PDB entry 7Q2Y | electron microscopy, 3.00 A resolution | chains B and D of the 6 polymer chains in the assembly

Chain B:
Protein: Structural maintenance of chromosomes protein 4
Source organism: Saccharomyces cerevisiae S288C
UniProt: Q12267 (SMC4_YEAST); numbering as in UniProt (aligned over 1-1418)
Amino-acid sequence (1418 residues; row label = number of the first residue in the row):
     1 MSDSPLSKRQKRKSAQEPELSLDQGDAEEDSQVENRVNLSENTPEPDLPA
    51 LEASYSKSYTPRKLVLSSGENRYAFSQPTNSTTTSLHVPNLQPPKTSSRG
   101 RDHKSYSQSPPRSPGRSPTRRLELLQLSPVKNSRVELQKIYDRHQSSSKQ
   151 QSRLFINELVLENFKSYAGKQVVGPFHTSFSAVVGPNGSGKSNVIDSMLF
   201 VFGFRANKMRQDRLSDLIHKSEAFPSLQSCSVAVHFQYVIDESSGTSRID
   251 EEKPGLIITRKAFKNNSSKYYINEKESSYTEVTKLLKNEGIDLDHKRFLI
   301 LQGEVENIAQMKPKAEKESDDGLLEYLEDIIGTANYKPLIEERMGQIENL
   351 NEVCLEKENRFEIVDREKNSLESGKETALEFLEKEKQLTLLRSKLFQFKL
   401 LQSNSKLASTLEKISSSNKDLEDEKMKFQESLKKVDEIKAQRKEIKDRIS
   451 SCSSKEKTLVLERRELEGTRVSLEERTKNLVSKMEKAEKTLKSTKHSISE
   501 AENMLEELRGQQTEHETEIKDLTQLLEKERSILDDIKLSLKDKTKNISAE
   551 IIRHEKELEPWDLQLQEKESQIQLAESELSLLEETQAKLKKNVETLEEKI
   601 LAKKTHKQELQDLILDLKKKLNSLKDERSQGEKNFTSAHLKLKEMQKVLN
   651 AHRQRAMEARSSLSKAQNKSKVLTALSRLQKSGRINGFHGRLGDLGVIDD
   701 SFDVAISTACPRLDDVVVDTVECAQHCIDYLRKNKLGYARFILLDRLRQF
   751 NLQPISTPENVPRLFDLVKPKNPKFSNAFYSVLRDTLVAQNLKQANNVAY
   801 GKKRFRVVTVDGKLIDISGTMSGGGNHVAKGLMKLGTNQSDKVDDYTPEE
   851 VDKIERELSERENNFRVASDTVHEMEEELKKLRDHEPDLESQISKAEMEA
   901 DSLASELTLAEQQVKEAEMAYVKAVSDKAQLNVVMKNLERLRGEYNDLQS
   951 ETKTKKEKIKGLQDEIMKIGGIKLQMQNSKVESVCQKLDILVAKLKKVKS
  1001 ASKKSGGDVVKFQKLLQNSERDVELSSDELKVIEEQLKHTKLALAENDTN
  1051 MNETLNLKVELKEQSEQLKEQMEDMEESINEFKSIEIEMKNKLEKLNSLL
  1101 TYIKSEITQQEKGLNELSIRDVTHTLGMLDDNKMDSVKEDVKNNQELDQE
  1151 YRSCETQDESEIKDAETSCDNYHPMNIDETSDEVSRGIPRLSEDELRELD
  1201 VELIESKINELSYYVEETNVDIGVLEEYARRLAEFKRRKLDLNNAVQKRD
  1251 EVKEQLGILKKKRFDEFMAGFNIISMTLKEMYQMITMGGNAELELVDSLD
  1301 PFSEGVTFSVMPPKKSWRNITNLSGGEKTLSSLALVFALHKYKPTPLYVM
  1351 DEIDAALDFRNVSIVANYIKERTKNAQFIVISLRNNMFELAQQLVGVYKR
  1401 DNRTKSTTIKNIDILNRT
Disordered / not traced: 1-125, 145-150, 351-1245, 1415-1418
Bound ions: Mg2+: Ser192 (together with ADP)
Small-molecule neighbours:
  - ADP (adenosine-5'-diphosphate), molecule 1: Lys165, Ser166, Pro186, Asn187, Gly188, Ser189, Gly190, Lys191, Ser192, Asn193, Arg210, Gln211, Asp216, Leu217, Ile218, His219, Lys220, Lys1399
  - ADP, molecule 2: Lys1315, Arg1318, Asn1322, Leu1323, Ser1324, Glu1327
  - beryllium trifluoride (BEF), molecule 1: Asn187, Gly188, Lys191, Ser192, Gln302, Leu1383
  - beryllium trifluoride (BEF), molecule 2: Ser1324, Gly1325, Gly1326, Glu1327, Ala1356

Chain D:
Protein: Condensin complex subunit 1
Source organism: Saccharomyces cerevisiae S288C
UniProt: Q06156 (CND1_YEAST); residue numbers follow UniProt; this construct covers 1-1176
Amino-acid sequence (1176 residues; row label = number of the first residue in the row):
     1 MSGFSLSEYLTKFQTTDRESYPRLQDPSRELNVIIDQLAVSPEQIDASPD
    51 SLEALIDLCHDFPHLTPKLQTQLSYLISSSLSNLSKDIKANLSSNVNFTE
   101 IGGLIPQWKRHLEEYGYLIQVLLTFLQDELHKVSSQSTNLNRSAKNSKND
   151 SANVELFKRDCNQMENLLESITKLLEINLSKIFQTTPEKDLFIGLFTRPL
   201 FVLLEIEPVTKVSSLKMFIQRILAMCVKNHGQSSSIQSSLMTNLTYFLHL
   251 SVFNAELLKLLNDEYNYPQLTEDILKEISTRVFNAKDTTGPKAISNFLIK
   301 LSELSPGIMLRQMNLVITLLNNSSITLRCSVVEACGNIVAELAQDPQTME
   351 HYKQQIAVLIELLEERFQDSNPYVRTKAIQGCSKICDLSSKFNKSKAKFT
   401 SLAVRSLQDRSSLVRRNSVKLLSKLLLKHPFKAIHGSQLRLSEWEEYLKG
   451 SESQLNSTLKKVESQETLNDTIERSLIEEEVEQDEGQCRTELEGSFNKSA
   501 ELSRIENEVENINATNTSVLMKLKLMIVYYKDAISFIKEIHKSIELISNL
   551 LFSKNRNEVLESMDFLVLADAFDIELSEFGIKKMLHLVWMKGTNDEGTSI
   601 SVHLIECYKQLFLTAPDSCNMQEKAAHIAKNLINLSIGASIADLASLEQL
   651 LGMMYEQKLIDQHVINILWAIYNSASKASMQKEQNVNNRDSEKGFSKEQI
   701 HGSIIILGMLSLADNEIALKGLESLLNIGLGAVGLKDLTLCRYSCLALER
   751 MVPKRSTIITKAINQELEDVAVKKLYAIIINYTKDNEYYPMCEQALSALF
   801 TISSKPDILATDLIREKTMMTFGKPEEEDSILSLEQSSRVVSLSQLLFIV
   851 GQVAIKTLVYLEKCEAEFKKRKIEAETRNGKVKNQGADVTNTTQDNGGDK
   901 ELEMIGGTNEDDFTDAIQFVKENELLFGEKSILGKFCPIVEEIVSNSSRF
   951 SDPMLQRTATLCLEKLMCLSSKYCEKSLPLLITVMEKSPDPTIRSNAVLG
  1001 LGDMAVCFNNLVDENTDYLYRRLHDENLMVQRTCLMTVTFLILAGQVKVK
  1051 GQLGEMAKCLDNPDQGISDMCRLFFTELASKDNAIYNGFIDIFSNLSSDD
  1101 LLGKESFKKIIKFLLTFIDKERHQKQLNEKLVGRLRKCETQKQWDDIAFV
  1151 LNNLPYKNEDVTALLEQGFKVVSAKE
Disordered / not traced: 1-5, 17-25, 40-49, 93-101, 136-152, 456-516, 592-598, 677-693, 754-762, 825-836, 875-908, 1167-1176

How chain B and chain D interact:
Contacting residue pairs (33):
  Gln126(B) with Thr983(D)
  Leu127(B) with Thr983(D)
  Ser128(B) with Ile982(D); Thr983(D)
  Pro129(B) with Tyr1018(D), hydrogen bond (backbone-side chain)
  Val130(B) with Pro979(D), hydrophobic; Asn1015(D)
  Lys131(B) with Glu1014(D); Asn1015(D), hydrogen bond (backbone-side chain)
  Asn132(B) with Glu975(D), hydrogen bond; Glu1014(D)
  Ser133(B) with Glu1014(D)
  Arg134(B) with Glu975(D), salt bridge
  Lys1279(B) with Asp1013(D), salt bridge
  Gln1283(B) with Asn1010(D)
  Gly1289(B) with Asn1010(D)
  Asn1290(B) with Asn1010(D), hydrogen bond; Asp1013(D)
  Glu1292(B) with Asp1013(D); Lys1048(D), salt bridge
  Val1296(B) with Asp1091(D)
  Asp1297(B) with Ile1090(D)
  Leu1299(B) with Ser1094(D); Ser1098(D)
  Ser1309(B) with Lys1048(D)
  Met1311(B) with Gln1046(D)
  Ser1316(B) with Ala1044(D); Gly1045(D)
  Trp1317(B) with Asp1013(D); Gly1045(D), hydrogen bond (backbone-backbone); Gln1046(D), hydrogen bond (side chain-backbone); Lys1048(D)
  Arg1360(B) with Asp911(D), salt bridge
Other interface residues (no listed pair), chain B (24 interface residues in all): Glu1294, Ser1298
Other interface residues (no listed pair), chain D (22 interface residues in all): Leu980, Asn1009, Val1047, Asn1087

Summary:
Chain B and chain D form an interface of 24 and 22 residues respectively; the contacts include 6 hydrogen
bonds and 4 salt bridges. Polar pairs include Arg134(B)-Glu975(D), Lys1279(B)-Asp1013(D) and
Glu1292(B)-Lys1048(D). Ligands of chain B: ADP and beryllium trifluoride.
Chain B is Structural maintenance of chromosomes protein 4 and chain D is Condensin complex subunit 1, both
from Saccharomyces cerevisiae S288C; the structure, Cryo-EM structure of clamped S.cerevisiae condensin-DNA
complex (form II), was determined by electron microscopy, deposited together with 7Q2Z and 7Q2X.
